Entry 5KSV (X-ray diffraction, 2.19 A resolution); this record covers chains B and C of the 3 polymer chains in the assembly.

Chain B:
Protein: MHC class II HLA-DQ-beta-1
Source organism: Homo sapiens
UniProt: O19712 (O19712_HUMAN); numbering as in UniProt (aligned over 1-198)
Sequence (204 residues; row label = number of the first residue in the row):
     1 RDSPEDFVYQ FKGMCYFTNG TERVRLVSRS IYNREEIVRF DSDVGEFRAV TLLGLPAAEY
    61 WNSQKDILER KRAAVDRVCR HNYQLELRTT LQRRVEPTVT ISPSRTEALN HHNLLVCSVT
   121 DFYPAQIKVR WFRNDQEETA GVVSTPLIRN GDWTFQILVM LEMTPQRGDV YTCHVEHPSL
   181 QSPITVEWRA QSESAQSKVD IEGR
Unresolved in the structure: 1-2, 105-112, 191-204
Differences from the reference sequence: expression tag (199-204)
Disulfide bonds: Cys15-Cys79, Cys117-Cys173
Reported in the primary citation:
  - conformationally variable residues (order/disorder transition): Arg105 to His112

Chain C:
Protein: HLA class II histocompatibility antigen gamma chain
Source organism: Homo sapiens
Sequence (15 residues; numbered -3 to 12; 1 number in that range is skipped by the numbering (no residue carries it; nothing is unmodelled there); the number before each row is that of its first residue; numbers below 1 keep their minus sign (Met-3 is residue -3)):
    -3 MAT
     1 PLLMQALPMG AL
Unresolved in the structure: 10-12

Interface between chain B and chain C:
Contacting residue pairs - 31 pairs, chain B then chain C:
  Tyr9(B) with Met9(C)
  Phe11(B) with Met4(C); Gln5(C); Ala6(C)
  Gly13(B) with Met4(C)
  Met14(B) with Met4(C)
  Cys15(B) with Met4(C), hydrophobic
  Leu26(B) with Met4(C), hydrophobic
  Phe47(B) with Leu7(C), hydrophobic
  Ala57(B) with Met9(C), hydrophobic
  Tyr60(B) with Pro8(C); Met9(C)
  Trp61(B) with Leu7(C); Pro8(C), hydrogen bond (side chain-backbone); Met9(C), hydrophobic
  Ile67(B) with Leu7(C), hydrophobic
  Arg70(B) with Gln5(C), hydrogen bond
  Arg77(B) with Leu2(C); Leu3(C), hydrogen bond (side chain-backbone)
  Val78(B) with Leu2(C); Leu3(C)
  Cys79(B) with Met4(C), hydrophobic
  His81(B) with Met-3(C); Thr-1(C), hydrogen bond (side chain-backbone); Leu2(C)
  Asn82(B) with Pro1(C); Leu2(C), hydrogen bond (side chain-backbone)
  Leu85(B) with Met-3(C); Thr-1(C); Pro1(C)
  Arg88(B) with Met-3(C), hydrogen bond (side chain-backbone)
Interface residues without a listed pair, chain B (22 interface residues in all): Ser28, Ile37, Lys71
Interface residues without a listed pair, chain C (12 interface residues in all): Ala-2

In short:
Chain B and chain C form an interface of 22 and 12 residues respectively, with 6 hydrogen bonds. Polar
contacts include Trp61(B)-Pro8(C), Arg70(B)-Gln5(C) and Arg77(B)-Leu3(C). From the paper: conformational
variability at Arg105(B).
Chain B is MHC class II HLA-DQ-beta-1 and chain C is HLA class II histocompatibility antigen gamma chain, both
from Homo sapiens; the structure, Crystal structure of HLA-DQ2.5-CLIP2, was determined by X-ray diffraction
(same publication as 5KSU).
